PDB entry 9CF0 | electron microscopy, 3.47 A resolution | chains C and P of the 5 polymer chains in the assembly

# Chain C
Molecule: Peptidyl-prolyl cis-trans isomerase
From: Saccharomyces cerevisiae
Notes: EC 5.2.1.8
UniProt: P14832 (CYPH_YEAST); residue numbers follow UniProt; this construct covers 1-162
Amino-acid sequence (162 residues; each row starts with the number of its first residue):
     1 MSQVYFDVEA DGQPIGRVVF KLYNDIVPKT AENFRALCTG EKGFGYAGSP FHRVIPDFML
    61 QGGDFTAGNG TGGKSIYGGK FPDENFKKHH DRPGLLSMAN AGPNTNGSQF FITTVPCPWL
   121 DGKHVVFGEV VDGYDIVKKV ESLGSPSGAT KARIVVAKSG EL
Swiss-Prot annotation at these positions:
  - modified residue: Ser2 (N-acetylserine), Thr71 (Phosphothreonine), Ser142 (Phosphoserine), Ser145 (Phosphoserine)
  - cross-link (Glycyl lysine isopeptide (Lys-Gly)): Lys29 (interchain with G-Cter in ubiquitin), Lys42 (interchain with G-Cter in ubiquitin), Lys123 (interchain with G-Cter in ubiquitin), Lys139 (interchain with G-Cter in ubiquitin), Lys151 (interchain with G-Cter in ubiquitin), Lys158 (interchain with G-Cter in ubiquitin)

# Chain P
Molecule: Maltose/maltodextrin-binding periplasmic protein, Parasitella parasitica Fanzor 1
From: Parasitella parasitica
UniProt: chimeric construct of P0AEX9, A0A0B7NJM7: residues -390 to -25 from P0AEX9 (MALE_ECOLI) positions 27-392 (UniProt number = residue number + 417); residues 3-850 from A0A0B7NJM7 positions 2-849 (UniProt number = residue number - 1)
Amino-acid sequence (1259 residues; numbered -408 to 850; the number before each row is that of its first residue; numbers below 1 keep their minus sign (Met-408 is residue -408)):
  -408 MKSSHHHHHH HHHHGSSMKI EEGKLVIWIN GDKGYNGLAE VGKKFEKDTG IKVTVEHPDK
  -348 LEEKFPQVAA TGDGPDIIFW AHDRFGGYAQ SGLLAEITPD KAFQDKLYPF TWDAVRYNGK
  -288 LIAYPIAVEA LSLIYNKDLL PNPPKTWEEI PALDKELKAK GKSALMFNLQ EPYFTWPLIA
  -228 ADGGYAFKYE NGKYDIKDVG VDNAGAKAGL TFLVDLIKNK HMNADTDYSI AEAAFNKGET
  -168 AMTINGPWAW SNIDTSKVNY GVTVLPTFKG QPSKPFVGVL SAGINAASPN KELAKEFLEN
  -108 YLLTDEGLEA VNKDKPLGAV ALKSYEEELA KDPRIAATME NAQKGEIMPN IPQMSAFWYA
   -48 VRTAVINAAS GRQTVDEALK DAQTNSSSNN NNNNNNNNLG IEENLYFQSN AEAESDDDFQ
    12 PPIIRRKRSS RENTQQSGSQ KRLKGKDKEI VADDNPILNT TTLDDYDYDD FQPPVVKRPD
    72 IGESSSSVNP TFFAAESSTR ASHTSNNTPN TPSKRVITIK TTIKGIWKYD YRQPLYDLVH
   132 TTNLLVTHTY AFTKYIFLKE LATDENFAFN ELITKDFFVE VFLSLVSAKA GNSERLKDTT
   192 KRYRSLIGKH KDAYFEDAKY TPISLAYAQQ IALYECAKVQ TAYFNNMKAH FGNRLRALIN
   252 KLFKKKEKVE SLTKEMEANN FSIKEIKQAI RKNVYQPCNQ VKLAITKKNM PESGLLDDKS
   312 VTQLNEFFSM YAVDYTFQKE SIFYDVVANP EKHFKAFYKL AQLSEAYEVK PFACFPLRRT
   372 FIPCYMTVDS KILNYHILKN KKVLKMDEKF NAWGRVVNLE RKAFKSQGCK KTLHFQGTLE
   432 TDGVGVSILK QNTDTNRKSV MPKKPLEDID DETKYIEKLE DAELKQTLGK CVLMDPGRRD
   492 LLYCMKETSR ADKKEIMIFT KNDRSKCSRH FRRLRKLLQP SQIREAETYL SGFATKSVNM
   552 EKFVEYIQAR ASVKDILYEY YGNETAKSIT EFYPESQFDF KVDQKCNLYY ENLFVAKIRG
   612 FYPQPEHEPN DITLKSHMYH TYLQIMLNQK HISERLNSEK RRKIEDLAKA ILEQPHESGH
   672 KTTISSLLGK LRLLPFRKMK FSTKLFSDNN DRKLVKNIKK KFGADAVLVL GNWSAPNTKY
   732 QDPTRNKGLR RMLKKNGFPL YLIDEFRTSS FCPKCESDLE KFKVIPNPRP HNQEKQPKVL
   792 CHGLLRCKNM SCLEQQTSEG NQRLWNRDQA AVLNFRKILN CLRETKQRPP LFSREPSKN
Not modelled in the structure: -408 to 102, 449-464, 808-811, 845-850
Construct notes: expression tag (-408 to -391); linker (-24 to 2)
Bound ions: Zn2+: Cys763, Cys766
From the paper describing this entry:
  - binding site for DNA target strand: Arg448

# Interface between chain C and chain P
Pairs across the interface (26):
  Arg53(C) - Pro614(P)  hydrogen bond (side chain-backbone)
  Phe58(C) - Gln615(P)
  Phe58(C) - Pro616(P)
  Met59(C) - Pro614(P)  hydrophobic
  Gln61(C) - Gly611(P)  hydrogen bond (side chain-backbone)
  Gly70(C) - Ile609(P)
  Gly70(C) - Gly611(P)
  Thr71(C) - Arg610(P)
  Gly72(C) - Arg610(P)
  Gly73(C) - Arg610(P)  hydrogen bond (backbone-side chain)
  Gly79(C) - Arg610(P)  hydrogen bond (backbone-side chain)
  Asn100(C) - Arg610(P)
  Asn100(C) - Tyr613(P)  hydrogen bond (backbone-backbone)
  Asn100(C) - Pro614(P)
  Ala101(C) - Cys597(P)  hydrogen bond (backbone-side chain)
  Ala101(C) - Arg610(P)  hydrogen bond (backbone-backbone)
  Ala101(C) - Tyr613(P)
  Gly107(C) - Arg610(P)
  Gln109(C) - Arg610(P)
  Gln109(C) - Gly611(P)
  Trp119(C) - Gln615(P)
  His124(C) - Pro614(P)
  Pro146(C) - Leu625(P)  hydrophobic
  Ser147(C) - Leu625(P)
  Ser147(C) - His628(P)
  Ser147(C) - Met629(P)
Also at the interface, not in a pair above, chain C (26 interface residues in all): Ile55, Asn69, Lys74, Lys80, Ala99, Gly102, Ser108, Phe111, Leu120
Also at the interface, not in a pair above, chain P (15 interface residues in all): Ala607, Lys608, Phe612, Ile636
From the paper, about this interface:
  - residue pairs: Phe58(C)-Pro616(P) (hydrophobic contact), Ala99(C)-Pro614(P) (hydrophobic contact), Phe111(C)-Pro614(P) (hydrophobic contact)
  - interface residues, chain P: Pro614(P), Pro616(P)

# Overview
26 residues of chain C face 15 of chain P across their interface, with 7 hydrogen bonds. Among the polar pairs
are Arg53(C)-Pro614(P), Gln61(C)-Gly611(P) and Gly73(C)-Arg610(P). The authors report hydrophobic contacts
between Phe58(C) and Pro616(P), Ala99(C) and Pro614(P) and Phe111(C) and Pro614(P). The paper reports a
binding site for DNA target strand at Arg448(P); interface residues Pro614(P) and Pro616(P).
Chain C is Peptidyl-prolyl cis-trans isomerase (Saccharomyces cerevisiae) and chain P is
Maltose/maltodextrin-binding periplasmic protein, Parasitella parasitica Fanzor 1 (Parasitella parasitica);
the structure, Parasitella parasitica Fanzor (PpFz) State 1, was determined by electron microscopy together
with 9CER, 9CES, 9CET, 9CEU, 9CEV, 9CEW and 6 further entries from the same study.
